PDB entry 5O0W | X-ray diffraction, 2.57 A resolution | chains A and C of the 8 polymer chains in the assembly

[Chain A (and C)]
Molecule: Fructose-bisphosphate aldolase
Organism: Trypanosoma congolense (strain IL3000)
Notes: EC 4.1.2.13; chain C of this document is another copy of the same molecule, construct and numbering; everything in this record applies to it too
UniProt: G0UWE7 (G0UWE7_TRYCI); residue numbers follow UniProt; this construct covers 1-372
Amino-acid sequence (387 residues; each row starts with the number of its first residue):
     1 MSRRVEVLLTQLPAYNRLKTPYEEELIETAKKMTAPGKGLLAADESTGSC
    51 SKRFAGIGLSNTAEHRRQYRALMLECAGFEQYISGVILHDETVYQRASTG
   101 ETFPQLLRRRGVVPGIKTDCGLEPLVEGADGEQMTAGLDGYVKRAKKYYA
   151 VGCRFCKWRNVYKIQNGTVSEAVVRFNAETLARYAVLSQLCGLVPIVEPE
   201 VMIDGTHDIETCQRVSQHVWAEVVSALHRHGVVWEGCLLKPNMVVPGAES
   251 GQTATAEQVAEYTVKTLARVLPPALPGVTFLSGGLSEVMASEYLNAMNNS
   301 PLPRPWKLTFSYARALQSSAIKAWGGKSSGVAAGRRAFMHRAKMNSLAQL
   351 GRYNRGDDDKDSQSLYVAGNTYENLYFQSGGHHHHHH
Disordered / not traced: 1, 362-387
Sequence notes: expression tag (373-387)
From the paper describing this entry:
  - mutagenesis - A77E: unchanged binding to Nb474

[Chain A / chain C interface]
Pairs across the interface - 48 pairs, chain A then chain C:
  V5(A) with N166(C)
  E6(A) with N166(C)
  V7(A) with N166(C)
  L8(A) with N166(C)
  T10(A) with G128(C); A129(C)
  Q11(A) with A129(C); Q165(C), hydrogen bond (side chain-backbone); N166(C), hydrogen bond; T168(C); S170(C)
  L18(A) with V126(C), hydrophobic
  L125(A) with R183(C), hydrogen bond (backbone-side chain)
  V126(A) with L18(C), hydrophobic; L187(C), hydrophobic; L190(C), hydrophobic
  E127(A) with R183(C), salt bridge; V186(C); H230(C), salt bridge
  G128(A) with T10(C)
  A129(A) with T10(C); Q11(C)
  M134(A) with R183(C)
  A136(A) with D139(C)
  G137(A) with D139(C), hydrogen bond (backbone-side chain)
  L138(A) with D139(C), hydrogen bond (backbone-side chain)
  D139(A) with A136(C); G137(C), hydrogen bond (side chain-backbone); L138(C), hydrogen bond (side chain-backbone); D139(C), hydrogen bond (backbone-side chain)
  Q165(A) with Q11(C), hydrogen bond (backbone-side chain)
  N166(A) with V5(C); E6(C); V7(C); L8(C); Q11(C), hydrogen bond
  T168(A) with Q11(C), hydrogen bond (backbone-side chain)
  S170(A) with Q11(C)
  R175(A) with R229(C)
  F176(A) with R183(C)
  R183(A) with L125(C), hydrogen bond (side chain-backbone); E127(C), salt bridge; M134(C); F176(C)
  L187(A) with V126(C), hydrophobic
  L190(A) with V126(C), hydrophobic
  R229(A) with R175(C)
  H230(A) with E127(C), salt bridge
Other interface residues (no listed pair), chain A (33 interface residues in all): P124, D130, V169, E171, V186
Other interface residues (no listed pair), chain C (33 interface residues in all): P13, P124, G167, V169

[Summary]
Chain A and chain C each contribute 33 residues to their interface; the contacts include 12 hydrogen bonds and
4 salt bridges. Among the polar pairs are E127(A)-R183(C), E127(A)-H230(C) and Q11(A)-Q165(C). From the paper:
A77E of chain A leaves binding to Nb474 unchanged.
Both chains are Fructose-bisphosphate aldolase (Trypanosoma congolense (strain IL3000)). Entry 5O0W (Crystal
structure of the complex between Nb474 and Trypanosoma congolense fructose-1,6-bisphosphate aldolase) was
determined by X-ray diffraction.
